Entry 1X1X (X-ray diffraction, 2.30 A resolution); this record covers chains A and D.

Chain A:
Protein: Ribonuclease
Organism: Bacillus amyloliquefaciens
Notes: EC 3.1.27.-
Reference sequence: P00648 (RNBR_BACAM); residues 1-110 here correspond to UniProt positions 48-157 (UniProt number = residue number + 47)
Sequence (110 residues; numbered 1 to 110; the number before each row is that of its first residue):
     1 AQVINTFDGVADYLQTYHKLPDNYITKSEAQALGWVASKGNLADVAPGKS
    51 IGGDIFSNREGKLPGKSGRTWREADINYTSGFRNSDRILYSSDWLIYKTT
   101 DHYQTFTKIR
UniProt features mapped onto this chain:
  - active site: Glu-73 (Proton acceptor), His-102 (Proton donor)

Chain D:
Protein: Barstar
Organism: Bacillus amyloliquefaciens
Reference sequence: P11540 (BARS_BACAM); residues 1-89 here = UniProt positions 1-89
Sequence (89 residues; numbered 1 to 89; the number before each row is that of its first residue):
     1 KKAVINGEQIRSISDLHQTLKKELALPEYYGENLDALWDALTGWVEYPLV
    51 LEWRQFEQSKQLTENGAESVLQVFRAAKAEGADITIILS
Sequence notes: engineered mutation Ala-40 (Cys in P11540), Ala-76 (Glu in P11540), Ala-82 (Cys in P11540)

Interface between chain A and chain D:
Residue-residue contacts (35):
  Lys-27(A) with Trp-38(D); Thr-42(D), hydrogen bond
  Trp-35(A) with Gly-43(D)
  Ala-37(A) with Gly-43(D); Trp-44(D)
  Ser-38(A) with Trp-44(D); Glu-46(D)
  Phe-56(A) with Asp-35(D)
  Asn-58(A) with Asp-35(D)
  Arg-59(A) with Leu-34(D); Asp-35(D), hydrogen bond (backbone-side chain); Trp-38(D)
  Glu-60(A) with Asn-33(D); Leu-34(D), hydrogen bond (side chain-backbone); Asp-35(D)
  Phe-82(A) with Trp-44(D), hydrophobic
  Arg-83(A) with Tyr-29(D), hydrogen bond (backbone-side chain); Asp-39(D), salt bridge; Gly-43(D), hydrogen bond (side chain-backbone); Trp-44(D)
  Asn-84(A) with Tyr-29(D), hydrogen bond (backbone-side chain)
  Ser-85(A) with Tyr-29(D)
  Arg-87(A) with Asp-39(D), salt bridge
  His-102(A) with Tyr-29(D); Tyr-30(D); Gly-31(D), hydrogen bond (side chain-backbone); Asn-33(D), hydrogen bond (backbone-side chain); Ala-36(D); Asp-39(D), salt bridge
  Tyr-103(A) with Asn-33(D); Asp-35(D); Ala-36(D), hydrophobic; Asp-39(D), hydrogen bond
  Gln-104(A) with Gly-31(D); Asn-33(D)
Also at the interface, not in a pair above, chain A (20 interface residues in all): Lys-62, Glu-73, Asp-101, Phe-106
Also at the interface, not in a pair above, chain D (17 interface residues in all): Val-45, Gln-72, Val-73, Ala-76

In short:
20 residues of chain A and 17 residues of chain D are in contact; the contacts include 9 hydrogen bonds and 3
salt bridges. Among the polar pairs are Arg-83(A)/Asp-39(D), Arg-87(A)/Asp-39(D) and His-102(A)/Asp-39(D).
Curated annotation (UniProt) lists active-site residues Glu-73(A) and His-102(A) on chain A.
Here chain A is Ribonuclease and chain D is Barstar, both from Bacillus amyloliquefaciens. Entry 1X1X
(Water-mediate interaction at aprotein-protein interface) was determined by X-ray diffraction.
